8GUT - chains B and C of the 5 polymer chains in the assembly; structure by electron microscopy, 2.98 A resolution.

Chain B:
Name: Guanine nucleotide-binding protein G(I)/G(S)/G(T) subunit beta-1
From: Homo sapiens
Reference sequence: P62873 (GBB1_HUMAN); residue numbers follow UniProt; this construct covers 1-340
Chain sequence (340 residues; each row starts with the number of its first residue):
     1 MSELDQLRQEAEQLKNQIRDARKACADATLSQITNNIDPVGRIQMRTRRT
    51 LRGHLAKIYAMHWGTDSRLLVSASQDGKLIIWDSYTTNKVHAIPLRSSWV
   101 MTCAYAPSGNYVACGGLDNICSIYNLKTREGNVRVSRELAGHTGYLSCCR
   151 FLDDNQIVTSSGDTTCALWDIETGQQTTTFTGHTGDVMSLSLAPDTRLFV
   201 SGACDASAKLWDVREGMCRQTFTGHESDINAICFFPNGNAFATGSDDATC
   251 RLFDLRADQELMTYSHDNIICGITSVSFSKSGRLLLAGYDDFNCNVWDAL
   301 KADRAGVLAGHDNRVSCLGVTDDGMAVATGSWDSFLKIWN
Unresolved in the structure: 1-2
Swiss-Prot annotation at these positions:
  - modified residue: Ser2 (N-acetylserine), His266 (Phosphohistidine)
  - natural variant: Leu30 (L30F: In MRD42; uncertain significance), Arg52 (R52G: In MRD42), Gly64 (G64V: In MRD42), Asp76 (D76E: In MRD42; D76G: In MRD42), Gly77 (G77S: In MRD42), Lys78 (K78R: In MRD42), Ile80 (I80N: In MRD42; I80T: In MRD42), His91 (H91R: In MRD42; uncertain significance), Ala92 (A92T: In MRD42), Pro94 (P94S: In MRD42), Leu95 (L95P: In MRD42), Arg96 (R96L: In MRD42), 5 further natural variant entries in UniProt

Chain C:
Name: Guanine nucleotide-binding protein subunit gamma
From: Homo sapiens
Reference sequence: A0A341ALQ5 (A0A341ALQ5_NEOAA); numbering as in UniProt (aligned over 1-71)
Chain sequence (71 residues; each row starts with the number of its first residue):
     1 MASNNTASIAQARKLVEQLKMEANIDRIKVSKAAADLMAYCEAHAKEDPL
    51 LTPVPASENPFREKKFFCAIL
Unresolved in the structure: 1-6, 64-71

How chain B and chain C interact:
Residue-residue contacts - 90 pairs, chain B then chain C:
  Leu4(B) - Ser8(C)
  Leu4(B) - Ile9(C)  hydrophobic
  Leu4(B) - Ala12(C)  hydrophobic
  Leu7(B) - Arg13(C)
  Leu7(B) - Val16(C)
  Ala11(B) - Val16(C)
  Ala11(B) - Leu19(C)
  Leu14(B) - Val16(C)
  Leu14(B) - Leu19(C)  hydrophobic
  Leu14(B) - Lys20(C)
  Lys15(B) - Leu19(C)
  Ile18(B) - Glu22(C)
  Ile18(B) - Ala23(C)  hydrophobic
  Ala21(B) - Arg27(C)
  Cys25(B) - Arg27(C)
  Cys25(B) - Ile28(C)  hydrogen bond (side chain-backbone)
  Cys25(B) - Lys29(C)
  Cys25(B) - Val30(C)  hydrogen bond (backbone-backbone)
  Ala26(B) - Val30(C)  hydrophobic
  Asp27(B) - Lys29(C)  salt bridge
  Asp27(B) - Val30(C)
  Asp27(B) - Ser31(C)  hydrogen bond
  Ala28(B) - Val30(C)
  Leu30(B) - Ala34(C)  hydrophobic
  Ile33(B) - Ser31(C)
  Ile33(B) - Ala34(C)  hydrophobic
  Thr34(B) - Met38(C)
  Ile37(B) - Met38(C)  hydrophobic
  Val40(B) - Leu51(C)  hydrophobic
  Ile43(B) - Leu50(C)
  Met45(B) - Leu50(C)  hydrophobic
  Arg48(B) - Phe61(C)
  Arg48(B) - Arg62(C)
  Arg48(B) - Glu63(C)
  Arg49(B) - Pro60(C)
  Arg49(B) - Phe61(C)
  Arg49(B) - Arg62(C)
  Arg49(B) - Glu63(C)
  Ser84(B) - Phe61(C)
  Tyr85(B) - Pro60(C)
  Tyr85(B) - Phe61(C)  hydrophobic
  Met217(B) - Met21(C)  hydrophobic
  Cys218(B) - Gln18(C)
  Cys218(B) - Met21(C)
  Cys218(B) - Glu22(C)
  Arg219(B) - Glu22(C)
  Gln220(B) - Glu22(C)
  Gln220(B) - Ile25(C)
  Thr221(B) - Glu22(C)  hydrogen bond
  Phe235(B) - Leu37(C)  hydrophobic
  Phe235(B) - Tyr40(C)  hydrophobic
  Phe235(B) - Cys41(C)  hydrophobic
  Pro236(B) - Tyr40(C)
  Asn237(B) - Tyr40(C)
  Leu252(B) - Leu37(C)  hydrophobic
  Asp254(B) - Ala33(C)
  Arg256(B) - Arg27(C)
  Arg256(B) - Ile28(C)  hydrogen bond (backbone-backbone)
  Arg256(B) - Asp36(C)  salt bridge
  Ala257(B) - Ile28(C)
  Asp258(B) - Ile25(C)
  Asp258(B) - Arg27(C)  salt bridge
  Gln259(B) - Val30(C)
  Leu261(B) - Val30(C)  hydrophobic
  Ser279(B) - Asp48(C)  hydrogen bond
  Ser279(B) - Leu50(C)
  Lys280(B) - Glu47(C)
  Lys280(B) - Asp48(C)
  Ser281(B) - Tyr40(C)
  Ser281(B) - Cys41(C)
  Ser281(B) - His44(C)
  Ser281(B) - Asp48(C)  hydrogen bond
  Gly282(B) - Cys41(C)
  Arg283(B) - Glu42(C)  salt bridge
  Arg283(B) - Leu51(C)
  Leu300(B) - Leu37(C)  hydrophobic
  Leu300(B) - Met38(C)  hydrophobic
  Leu300(B) - Cys41(C)  hydrophobic
  Asp323(B) - Pro49(C)
  Gly324(B) - Pro49(C)
  Gly324(B) - Leu50(C)
  Met325(B) - Pro49(C)  hydrophobic
  Met325(B) - Leu50(C)
  Met325(B) - Pro60(C)
  Ala326(B) - Phe61(C)  hydrophobic
  Val327(B) - Leu50(C)  hydrophobic
  Ile338(B) - Phe61(C)  hydrophobic
  Asn340(B) - Leu50(C)
  Asn340(B) - Asn59(C)  hydrogen bond
  Asn340(B) - Phe61(C)
Other interface residues (no listed pair), chain B (61 interface residues in all): Glu10, Gln17, Arg22, Thr29, Arg46, Trp63, Ser67, Ala240, Leu284, Leu286, Val320
Other interface residues (no listed pair), chain C (39 interface residues in all): Asp26, Ala45, Glu58

Overview:
61 residues of chain B face 39 of chain C across their interface; the contacts include 8 hydrogen bonds and 4
salt bridges. Among the polar pairs are Asp27(B)-Lys29(C), Arg256(B)-Asp36(C) and Asp258(B)-Arg27(C).
Here chain B is Guanine nucleotide-binding protein G(I)/G(S)/G(T) subunit beta-1 and chain C is Guanine
nucleotide-binding protein subunit gamma, both from Homo sapiens. Entry 8GUT (Cryo-EM structure of LEI-CB2-Gi
complex) was determined by electron microscopy, deposited together with 8GUQ, 8GUR and 8GUS.
